PDB entry 5H71 | X-ray diffraction, 1.55 A resolution | chain A

Chain A:
Name: AlgQ2
Organism: Sphingomonas sp
Reference sequence: Q9KWT5 (Q9KWT5_SPHSX); residues 1-492 here correspond to UniProt positions 25-516 (UniProt number = residue number + 24)
Chain sequence (492 residues; numbered 1 to 492; the number before each row is that of its first residue):
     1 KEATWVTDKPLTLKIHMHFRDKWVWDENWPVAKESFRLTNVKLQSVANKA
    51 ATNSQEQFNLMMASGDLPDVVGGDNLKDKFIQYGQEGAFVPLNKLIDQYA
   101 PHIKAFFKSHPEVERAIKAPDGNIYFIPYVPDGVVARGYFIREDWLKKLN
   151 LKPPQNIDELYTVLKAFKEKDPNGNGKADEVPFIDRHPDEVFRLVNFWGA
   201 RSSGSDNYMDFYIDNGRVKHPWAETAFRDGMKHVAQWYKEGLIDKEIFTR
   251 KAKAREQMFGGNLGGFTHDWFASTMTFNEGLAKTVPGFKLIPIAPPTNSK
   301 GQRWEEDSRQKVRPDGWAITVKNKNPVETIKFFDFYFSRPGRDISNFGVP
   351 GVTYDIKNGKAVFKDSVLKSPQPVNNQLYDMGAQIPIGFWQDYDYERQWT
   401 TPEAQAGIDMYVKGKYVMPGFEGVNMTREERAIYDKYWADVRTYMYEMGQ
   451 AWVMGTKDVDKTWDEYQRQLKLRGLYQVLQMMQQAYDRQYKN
Not modelled in the structure: 1, 491-492
Differences from the reference sequence: engineered mutation Lys253 (Arg277 in Q9KWT5)
Bound ions: Ca2+: Asp171, Asn173, Asn175, Lys177, Asp179, Glu180
From the paper describing this entry:
  - binding site for 4-deoxy-erythro-hex-4-enuronic acid: Trp270, Ser273, Asn375, Gln391, Tyr395, Glu396, Trp399
  - binding site for beta-D-mannopyranuronic acid: Asp74, Asn75, Tyr129, Arg137, Arg186, His187, Trp270, Arg313, Tyr379

Overview:
Asp171, Asn173, Asn175, Lys177, Asp179 and Glu180 coordinate Ca2+. The paper reports a binding site for
beta-D-mannopyranuronic acid at Asp74, Asn75 and Tyr129 among others; a binding site for
4-deoxy-erythro-hex-4-enuronic acid at Trp270, Ser273 and Asn375 among others.
Chain A is AlgQ2 (Sphingomonas sp); the structure, Structure of alginate-binding protein AlgQ2 in complex with
an alginate trisaccharide, was determined by X-ray diffraction together with 5H6U, 4XTC and 4XIG from the same
study.
